6TNR - chain A; structure by X-ray diffraction, 1.90 A resolution.

== Chain A ==
Name: Phosphatidylinositol 4,5-bisphosphate 3-kinase catalytic subunit delta isoform
Organism: Mus musculus
Notes: EC 2.7.1.153
UniProtKB: O35904 (PK3CD_MOUSE); the construct has insertions or renumbered stretches relative to UniProt, so the offset changes along the chain: 106-507 = UniProt 106-507; 509-1044 = UniProt 508-1043
Chain sequence (940 residues; row label = number of the first residue in the row):
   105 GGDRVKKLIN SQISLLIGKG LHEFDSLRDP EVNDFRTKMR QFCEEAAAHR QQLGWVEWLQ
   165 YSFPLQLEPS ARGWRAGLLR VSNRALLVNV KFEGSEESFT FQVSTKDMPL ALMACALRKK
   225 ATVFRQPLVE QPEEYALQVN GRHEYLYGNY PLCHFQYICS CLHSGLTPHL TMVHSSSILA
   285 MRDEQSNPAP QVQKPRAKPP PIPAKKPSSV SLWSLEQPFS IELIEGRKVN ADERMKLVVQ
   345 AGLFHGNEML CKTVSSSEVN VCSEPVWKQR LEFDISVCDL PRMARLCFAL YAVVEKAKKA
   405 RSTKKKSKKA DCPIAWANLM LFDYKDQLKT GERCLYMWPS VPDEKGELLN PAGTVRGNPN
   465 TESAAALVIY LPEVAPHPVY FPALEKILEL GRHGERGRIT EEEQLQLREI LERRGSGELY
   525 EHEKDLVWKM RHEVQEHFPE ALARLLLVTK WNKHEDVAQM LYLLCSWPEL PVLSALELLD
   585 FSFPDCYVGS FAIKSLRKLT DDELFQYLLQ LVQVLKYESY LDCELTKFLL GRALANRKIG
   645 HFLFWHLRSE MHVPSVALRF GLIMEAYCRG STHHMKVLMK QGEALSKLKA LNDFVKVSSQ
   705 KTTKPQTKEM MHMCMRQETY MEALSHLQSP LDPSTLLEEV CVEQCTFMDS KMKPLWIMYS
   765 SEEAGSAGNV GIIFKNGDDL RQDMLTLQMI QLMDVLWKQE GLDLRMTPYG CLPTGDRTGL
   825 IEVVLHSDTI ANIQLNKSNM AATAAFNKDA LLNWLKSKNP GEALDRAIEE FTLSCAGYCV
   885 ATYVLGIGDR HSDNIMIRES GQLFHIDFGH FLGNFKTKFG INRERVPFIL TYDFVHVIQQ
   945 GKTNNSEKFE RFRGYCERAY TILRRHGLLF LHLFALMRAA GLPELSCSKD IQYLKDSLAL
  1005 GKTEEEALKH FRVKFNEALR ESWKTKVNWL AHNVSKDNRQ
Not modelled in the structure: 105-106, 178-186, 294-314, 399-414, 446-451, 518-520, 919-926, 1033-1044
Sequence notes: expression tag (105); insertion (508)
Curated features (UniProtKB/Swiss-Prot):
  - region: Phe-751 to Lys-757 (G-loop), Gly-890 to Asn-898 (Catalytic loop), His-909 to Thr-935 (Activation loop)
  - modified residue: Tyr-524 (Phosphotyrosine), Ser-1039 (Phosphoserine)
Small-molecule neighbours: NQ2 (N-[2-methoxy-5-[7-[2-[4-(2-oxidanylpropan-2-yl)piperidin-1-yl]ethoxy]-1,3-dihydro-2-benzofuran-5-yl]pyridin-3-yl]methanesulfonamide): Lys-708, Thr-750, Phe-751, Met-752, Ser-754, Pro-758, Trp-760, Ile-777, Lys-779, Leu-784, Asp-787, Tyr-813, Ile-825, Glu-826, Val-827, Val-828, Ser-831, Thr-833, Met-900, Phe-908, Ile-910, Asp-911

== Summary ==
Ligands of chain A: compound NQ2.
Chain A is Phosphatidylinositol 4,5-bisphosphate 3-kinase catalytic subunit delta isoform (Mus musculus); the
structure, PI3K delta in complex with N[5(7{2[4(2hydroxypropan2yl)piperidin1
yl]ethoxy}1,3dihydro2benzofuran5yl)2 methoxypyridin3yl]methanesulfonamide, was determined by X-ray diffraction
(same publication as 6TNS).
